4R18 - chains I and Y of the 28 polymer chains in the assembly; structure by X-ray diffraction, 2.40 A resolution.

== Chain I ==
Name: Proteasome subunit beta type-3
From: Saccharomyces cerevisiae S288c
Notes: EC 3.4.25.1
UniProt: P25451 (PSB3_YEAST); residues 0-204 here correspond to UniProt positions 1-205 (UniProt number = residue number + 1)
Sequence (205 residues; each row starts with the number of its first residue; numbering starts at 0):
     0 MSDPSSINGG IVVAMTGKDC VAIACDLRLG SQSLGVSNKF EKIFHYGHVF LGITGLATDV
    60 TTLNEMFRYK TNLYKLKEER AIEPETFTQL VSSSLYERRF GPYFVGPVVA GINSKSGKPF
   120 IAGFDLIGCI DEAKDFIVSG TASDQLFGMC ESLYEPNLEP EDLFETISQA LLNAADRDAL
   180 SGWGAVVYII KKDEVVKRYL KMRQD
Disordered / not traced: 0
Metal / ion sites: Mg2+ site 1: Ala174, Asp177, Ser180; Mg2+ site 2 near Asp204 (its only coordinating residue here)

== Chain Y ==
Name: Proteasome subunit beta type-5
From: Saccharomyces cerevisiae S288c
Notes: EC 3.4.25.1
UniProt: P30656 (PSB5_YEAST); residues 1-212 here correspond to UniProt positions 76-287 (UniProt number = residue number + 75)
Sequence (212 residues; row label = number of the first residue in the row):
     1 TTTLAFRFQG GIIVAVDSRA TAGNWVASQT VKKVIEINPF LLGTMAGGAA DCQFWETWLG
    61 SQCRLHELRE KERISVAAAS KILSNLVYQY KGAGLSMGTM ICGYTRKEGP TIYYVDSDGT
   121 RLKGDIFCVG SGQTFAYGVL DSNYKWDLSV EDALYLGKRS ILAAAHRDAY SGGSVNLYHV
   181 TEDGWIYHGN HDVGELFWKV KEEEGSFNNV IG
Disordered / not traced: 1
Covalent attachments: alpha-aminobutyric acid (ABA) linked to Thr2, Lys33
Metal / ion sites: Mg2+: Ala165, Asp168, Ser171 (shared with Asp204(I) of chain I)
Ligand contacts: alpha-aminobutyric acid (ABA): Thr3, Asp17, Arg19, Met45, Ala46, Val129, Gly130, Ser131, Gly132, Tyr170, Ser171

== Chain I / chain Y interface ==
Pairs across the interface - 43 pairs, chain I then chain Y:
  Arg27(I) - Ala169(Y)
  Ser32(I) - Arg167(Y)
  Ser32(I) - Asp168(Y)
  Ser32(I) - Ala169(Y)  hydrogen bond (backbone-backbone)
  Ser32(I) - Tyr170(Y)
  Leu33(I) - Phe135(Y)  hydrophobic
  Leu33(I) - Arg167(Y)
  Gly34(I) - Arg167(Y)  hydrogen bond (backbone-side chain)
  Asn37(I) - Asn209(Y)
  Asn37(I) - Val210(Y)
  Lys38(I) - Asn209(Y)  hydrogen bond (side chain-backbone)
  Lys38(I) - Ile211(Y)
  Gln144(I) - Trp25(Y)
  Asp175(I) - Gln29(Y)  hydrogen bond (backbone-side chain)
  Arg176(I) - Trp25(Y)
  Arg176(I) - Val26(Y)  hydrogen bond (side chain-backbone)
  Arg176(I) - Ala27(Y)  hydrogen bond (side chain-backbone)
  Arg176(I) - Ser28(Y)
  Asp177(I) - Asn24(Y)
  Asp177(I) - Val26(Y)
  Ala178(I) - Asn24(Y)  hydrogen bond (backbone-backbone)
  Ala178(I) - Val26(Y)
  Ala178(I) - Ala169(Y)
  Ala178(I) - Tyr170(Y)  hydrophobic
  Leu179(I) - Asn24(Y)
  Leu179(I) - Ala169(Y)  hydrophobic
  Trp182(I) - His166(Y)  hydrogen bond (side chain-backbone)
  Lys200(I) - Trp198(Y)
  Lys200(I) - Gly212(Y)  hydrogen bond (side chain-backbone)
  Met201(I) - Trp198(Y)
  Arg202(I) - Gly173(Y)  hydrogen bond (side chain-backbone)
  Arg202(I) - Asp192(Y)  salt bridge
  Arg202(I) - Gly194(Y)
  Gln203(I) - His166(Y)  hydrogen bond (backbone-side chain)
  Gln203(I) - Phe197(Y)
  Gln203(I) - Trp198(Y)
  Gln203(I) - Val210(Y)
  Asp204(I) - Arg19(Y)  salt bridge
  Asp204(I) - Ala165(Y)
  Asp204(I) - Ser171(Y)
  Asp204(I) - Gly172(Y)
  Asp204(I) - Gly173(Y)  hydrogen bond (side chain-backbone)
  Asp204(I) - Val193(Y)
Other interface residues (no listed pair), chain I (21 interface residues in all): Ser5, Gln31, Val35

== Overview ==
The interface between chain I and chain Y involves 21 residues on one side and 26 on the other, with 12
hydrogen bonds and 2 salt bridges. Polar pairs include Arg202(I)-Asp192(Y), Asp204(I)-Arg19(Y) and
Gly34(I)-Arg167(Y). Covalently linked alpha-aminobutyric acid: at Thr2(Y).
Chain I is Proteasome subunit beta type-3 and chain Y is Proteasome subunit beta type-5, both from
Saccharomyces cerevisiae S288c; the structure, Ligand-induced Lys33-Thr1 crosslinking at subunit beta5 of the
yeast 20S proteasome, was determined by X-ray diffraction, deposited together with 4R17.
